Entry 1TJW (X-ray diffraction, 2.00 A resolution); this record covers chains A and B of the 4 polymer chains in the assembly.

== Chain A (and B) ==
Name: Delta crystallin II
From: Anas platyrhynchos
Notes: EC 4.3.2.1; fragment: Duck delta 2 crystallin; chain B of this document is another copy of the same molecule, construct and numbering; everything in this record applies to it too
UniProt: P24058 (CRD2_ANAPL); residues 1-468 here = UniProt positions 1-468
Chain sequence (474 residues; each row starts with the number of its first residue):
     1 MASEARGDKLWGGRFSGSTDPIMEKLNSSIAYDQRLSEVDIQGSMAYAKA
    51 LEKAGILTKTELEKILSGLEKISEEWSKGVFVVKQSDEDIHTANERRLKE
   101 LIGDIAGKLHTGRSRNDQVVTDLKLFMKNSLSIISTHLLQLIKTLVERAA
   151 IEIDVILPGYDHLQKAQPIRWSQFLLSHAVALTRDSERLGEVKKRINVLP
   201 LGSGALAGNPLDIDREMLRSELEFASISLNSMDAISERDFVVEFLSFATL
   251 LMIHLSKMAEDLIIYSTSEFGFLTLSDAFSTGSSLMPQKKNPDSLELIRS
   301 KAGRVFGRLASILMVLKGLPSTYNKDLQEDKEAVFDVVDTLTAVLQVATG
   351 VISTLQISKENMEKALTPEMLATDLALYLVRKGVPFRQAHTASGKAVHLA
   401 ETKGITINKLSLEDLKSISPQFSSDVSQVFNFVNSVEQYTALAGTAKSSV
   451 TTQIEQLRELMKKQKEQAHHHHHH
Disordered / not traced: 1-18, 468-474 (chain B: 1-19, 468-474)
Differences from the reference sequence: engineered mutation Asp161 (Thr in P24058); expression tag (469-474)
Ligand contacts: argininosuccinate (AS1): Ser29, Asp33, His91, Ser114, Arg115, Asn116, Val119, Ala205, Tyr323, Leu327, Gln328, Lys331
What the authors report for this chain:
  - binding site for argininosuccinate: Asp161, His162
  - catalytic residues: Lys289 (proposed by the authors, not directly observed)
  - catalytic residues: His162, Ser283 (citing earlier work)
  - mutagenesis - T161D, K289A, K289R: abolished catalytic activity

== Chain A / chain B interface ==
Residue-residue contacts - 67 pairs, chain A then chain B:
  Tyr160(A) with Glu269(B), hydrogen bond
  Asp161(A) with Lys289(B), salt bridge; Asn291(B)
  His162(A) with Asn291(B); Pro292(B); Asp293(B); Glu296(B), salt bridge
  Leu163(A) with Ile263(B), hydrophobic; Ile264(B), hydrophobic; Thr267(B)
  Gln164(A) with Ser266(B), hydrogen bond (side chain-backbone); Thr267(B); Lys289(B); Lys290(B), hydrogen bond (side chain-backbone); Asn291(B)
  Lys165(A) with Ser268(B); Glu269(B); Lys289(B), hydrogen bond (backbone-side chain)
  Ala166(A) with Met286(B); Lys289(B)
  Glu260(A) with Glu260(B)
  Ile263(A) with Leu163(B), hydrophobic
  Ile264(A) with Ile264(B), hydrophobic
  Ser266(A) with Gln164(B), hydrogen bond (backbone-side chain)
  Thr267(A) with Leu163(B); Gln164(B)
  Ser268(A) with Lys165(B)
  Glu269(A) with Tyr160(B), hydrogen bond; Lys165(B); Glu269(B); Phe270(B)
  Phe270(A) with Glu269(B)
  Ser284(A) with His390(B)
  Leu285(A) with Ala372(B); His390(B); Ser393(B); Gly394(B); Val397(B)
  Met286(A) with Ala166(B); Glu369(B)
  Pro287(A) with Val397(B)
  Lys289(A) with Asp161(B), salt bridge; Gln164(B); Lys165(B)
  Lys290(A) with Gln164(B)
  Asn291(A) with His162(B); Gln164(B)
  Pro292(A) with His162(B)
  Glu296(A) with His162(B), salt bridge
  Phe306(A) with Phe306(B), hydrophobic
  Leu313(A) with Met314(B)
  Met314(A) with Leu313(B); Met314(B), hydrophobic; Lys317(B), hydrogen bond (backbone-side chain)
  Val315(A) with Lys317(B), hydrogen bond (backbone-side chain)
  Lys317(A) with Met314(B), hydrogen bond (side chain-backbone); Val315(B), hydrogen bond (side chain-backbone); Lys317(B), hydrogen bond (backbone-side chain)
  Glu369(A) with Met286(B)
  Ala372(A) with Leu285(B)
  Thr373(A) with Leu285(B)
  His390(A) with Ser284(B); Leu285(B)
  Ser393(A) with Leu285(B)
  Gly394(A) with Leu285(B)
  Val397(A) with Leu285(B); Pro287(B)
Other interface residues (no listed pair), chain A (40 interface residues in all): Ser283, Asp293, Leu319, Met370
Other interface residues (no listed pair), chain B (39 interface residues in all): Leu319, Met370, Thr373
The authors on this interface:
  - pairs named by the authors: Asp161(A)-Lys289(B) (hydrogen bond), His162(A)-Glu296(B)

== In short ==
Chain A and chain B form an interface of 40 and 39 residues respectively; the contacts include 11 hydrogen
bonds and 4 salt bridges. Polar pairs include Asp161(A)-Lys289(B), His162(A)-Glu296(B) and
Tyr160(A)-Glu269(B). The paper describes a hydrogen bond between Asp161(A) and Lys289(B); a contact between
His162(A) and Glu296(B). From the paper: catalytic residues Lys289(A), His162(A) and Ser283(A); T161D, K289A
and K289R of chain A abolish catalytic activity.
Chain A and chain B are both Delta crystallin II (Anas platyrhynchos); the structure, Crystal Structure of
T161D Duck Delta 2 Crystallin Mutant with bound argininosuccinate, was determined by X-ray diffraction
together with 1TJV from the same study.
